PDB entry 6PYZ | X-ray diffraction, 2.02 A resolution | chains A and C of the 4 polymer chains in the assembly

# Chain A (and C)
Molecule: Tryptophan 2,3-dioxygenase
Source organism: Homo sapiens
Notes: EC 1.13.11.11; chain C of this document is another copy of the same molecule, construct and numbering; everything in this record applies to it too
UniProt: P48775 (T23O_HUMAN); residues 18-389 here = UniProt positions 18-389
Amino-acid sequence (380 residues; each row starts with the number of its first residue):
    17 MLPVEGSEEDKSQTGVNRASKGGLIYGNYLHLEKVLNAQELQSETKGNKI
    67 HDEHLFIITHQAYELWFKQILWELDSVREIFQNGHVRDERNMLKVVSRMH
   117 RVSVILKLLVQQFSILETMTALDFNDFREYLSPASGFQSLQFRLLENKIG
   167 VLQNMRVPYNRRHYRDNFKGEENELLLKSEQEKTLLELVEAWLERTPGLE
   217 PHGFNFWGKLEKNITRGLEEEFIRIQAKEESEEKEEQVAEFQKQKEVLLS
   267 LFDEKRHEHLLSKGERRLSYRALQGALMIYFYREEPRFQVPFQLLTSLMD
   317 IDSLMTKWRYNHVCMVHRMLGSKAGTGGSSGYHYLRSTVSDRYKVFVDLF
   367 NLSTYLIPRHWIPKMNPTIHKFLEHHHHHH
Disordered / not traced: 17-38, 392-396 (chain C: 17-38, 176-178, 238-254, 392-396)
Construct notes: initiating methionine (17); expression tag (390-396)
Curated features (UniProtKB/Swiss-Prot):
  - binding site (substrate): Phe72 to His76, Arg144, Thr342
  - binding site (heme): His328
Bound ions: heme Fe near His328 (its only coordinating residue here)
Residues lining bound ligands:
  - H7S ((3S)-3-(5-fluoro-1H-indol-3-yl)pyrrolidine-2,5-dione): Phe72, His76, Phe140, Arg144, Leu147, Ala150, Ser151, Gly152, Leu336, Gly341, Thr342, Gly343
  - heme (HEM): Phe72, Thr75, His76, Tyr79, Phe83, Phe129, Leu132, Met135, Phe140, Ser151, Gly152, Phe153, Ser155, Phe158, Arg159, Asn176, Trp324, Arg325, His328, Met331, Val332, Met335, Leu336, Gly341, Thr342, Gly343, Gly344, Ser345, Gly347, Tyr350, Leu351, Thr354
  - alpha-methyl-L-tryptophan (ZIQ): Val102, Arg103, Glu105, Trp208, Arg211, Thr212, Pro213, Ile295, Arg303, Phe304, Pro307

# How chain A and chain C interact
Pairs across the interface - 80 pairs, chain A then chain C:
  Ser130(A) with Lys123(C)
  Thr136(A) with Phe308(C)
  Ala137(A) with Ser369(C); Leu372(C)
  Leu138(A) with Tyr296(C); Arg299(C); Phe308(C), hydrophobic; Leu372(C), hydrophobic; Arg375(C)
  Asp139(A) with Arg299(C), salt bridge; Arg375(C), salt bridge
  Asn141(A) with Leu372(C); Ile373(C), hydrogen bond (side chain-backbone)
  Asp142(A) with Arg375(C), salt bridge
  Lys259(A) with Ala340(C)
  Tyr296(A) with Leu138(C)
  Phe297(A) with Leu138(C), hydrophobic
  Arg299(A) with Leu138(C); Asp139(C), salt bridge
  Phe308(A) with Thr136(C); Leu138(C), hydrophobic
  Thr312(A) with Arg334(C), hydrogen bond (backbone-side chain)
  Met315(A) with Arg334(C)
  Asp316(A) with Arg334(C), salt bridge
  Ser319(A) with Arg334(C)
  Thr322(A) with Tyr326(C), hydrogen bond; Cys330(C)
  Lys323(A) with Asn327(C), hydrogen bond
  Tyr326(A) with Thr322(C), hydrogen bond; Tyr326(C), hydrophobic; Val355(C)
  Asn327(A) with Lys323(C), hydrogen bond
  His333(A) with Asp357(C); Lys360(C), hydrogen bond; Phe366(C); Asn367(C), hydrogen bond
  Arg334(A) with Thr312(C), hydrogen bond (side chain-backbone); Met315(C); Asp316(C), salt bridge; Ser319(C), hydrogen bond; Ser369(C), hydrogen bond (backbone-side chain)
  Leu336(A) with Ser369(C); Thr370(C)
  Gly337(A) with Phe366(C); Ser369(C); Thr370(C)
  Ser338(A) with Thr370(C), hydrogen bond (backbone-side chain)
  Lys339(A) with Ser369(C); Thr370(C)
  Tyr348(A) with Asp357(C), hydrogen bond; Lys360(C)
  Arg352(A) with Val355(C), hydrogen bond (side chain-backbone); Ser356(C)
  Val355(A) with Tyr326(C); Arg352(C), hydrogen bond (backbone-side chain)
  Asp357(A) with His333(C), salt bridge; Tyr348(C), hydrogen bond; Arg352(C), salt bridge
  Lys360(A) with His333(C), hydrogen bond; Tyr348(C)
  Phe366(A) with His333(C); Arg334(C)
  Asn367(A) with His333(C), hydrogen bond; Ser338(C)
  Ser369(A) with Ala137(C); Arg334(C), hydrogen bond (side chain-backbone); Met335(C); Leu336(C); Gly337(C); Lys339(C)
  Thr370(A) with Leu336(C); Gly337(C); Ser338(C), hydrogen bond (side chain-backbone); Lys339(C)
  Leu372(A) with Ala137(C); Leu138(C), hydrophobic; Asn141(C)
  Ile373(A) with Asn141(C), hydrogen bond (backbone-side chain)
  Arg375(A) with Ile66(C); Asp142(C), salt bridge
Also at the interface, not in a pair above, chain A (45 interface residues in all): Glu133, Gln260, Cys330, Met335, Ser356, Val363, Pro374
Also at the interface, not in a pair above, chain C (44 interface residues in all): Asn64, Glu133, Val363

# Summary
45 residues of chain A and 44 residues of chain C are in contact; the contacts include 21 hydrogen bonds and 9
salt bridges. Polar contacts include Asp139(A)-Arg299(C), Asp139(A)-Arg375(C) and Asp142(A)-Arg375(C). Bound
to chain A: heme, compound H7S and alpha-methyl-L-tryptophan.
Chain A and chain C are both Tryptophan 2,3-dioxygenase (Homo sapiens); the structure, Crystal Structure of
human Tryptophan 2,3-dioxygenase in complex with PF-06840003 in Active Site, was determined by X-ray
diffraction, deposited together with 6PZ1.
